Entry 5L61 (X-ray diffraction, 2.80 A resolution); this record covers chains C and D of the 28 polymer chains in the assembly.

Chain C:
Protein: Proteasome subunit alpha type-4
Source organism: Saccharomyces cerevisiae (strain ATCC 204508 / S288c)
Notes: EC 3.4.25.1
Reference sequence: P40303 (PSA4_YEAST); residues -1 to 252 here correspond to UniProt positions 1-254 (UniProt number = residue number + 2)
Sequence (254 residues; numbered -1 to 252; the number before each row is that of its first residue; numbers below 1 keep their minus sign (Met-1 is residue -1)):
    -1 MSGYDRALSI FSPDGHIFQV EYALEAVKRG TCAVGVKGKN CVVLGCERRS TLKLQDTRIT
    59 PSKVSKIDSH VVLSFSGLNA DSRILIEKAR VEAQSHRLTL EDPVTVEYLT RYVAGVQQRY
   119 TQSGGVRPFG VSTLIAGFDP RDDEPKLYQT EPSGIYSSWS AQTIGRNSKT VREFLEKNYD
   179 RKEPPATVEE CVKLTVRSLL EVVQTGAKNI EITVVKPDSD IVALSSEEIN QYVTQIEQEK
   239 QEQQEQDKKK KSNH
Unresolved in the structure: -1 to 0, 241-252
UniProt features mapped onto this chain:
  - modified residue: Thr58 (Phosphothreonine)

Chain D:
Protein: Proteasome subunit alpha type-5
Source organism: Saccharomyces cerevisiae (strain ATCC 204508 / S288c)
Notes: EC 3.4.25.1
Reference sequence: P32379 (PSA5_YEAST); residues -7 to 252 here correspond to UniProt positions 1-260 (UniProt number = residue number + 8)
Sequence (260 residues; numbered -7 to 252; the number before each row is that of its first residue; numbers below 1 keep their minus sign (Met-7 is residue -7)):
    -7 MFLTRSEYDR GVSTFSPEGR LFQVEYSLEA IKLGSTAIGI ATKEGVVLGV EKRATSPLLE
    53 SDSIEKIVEI DRHIGCAMSG LTADARSMIE HARTAAVTHN LYYDEDINVE SLTQSVCDLA
   113 LRFGEGASGE ERLMSRPFGV ALLIAGHDAD DGYQLFHAEP SGTFYRYNAK AIGSGSEGAQ
   173 AELLNEWHSS LTLKEAELLV LKILKQVMEE KLDENNAQLS CITKQDGFKI YDNEKTAELI
   233 KELKEKEAAE SPEEADVEMS
Unresolved in the structure: -7 to 0, 118-124, 243-252

Interface between chain C and chain D:
Residue-residue contacts - 62 pairs, chain C then chain D:
  Asp3(C) - Glu117(D)
  Arg4(C) - Glu117(D)
  Ala5(C) - Val4(D)  hydrophobic
  Ala5(C) - Glu117(D)
  Ala5(C) - Ser127(D)
  Ser7(C) - Ser127(D)
  Ser7(C) - Arg128(D)
  Ile8(C) - Gln15(D)
  Phe9(C) - Gln15(D)
  Phe9(C) - Tyr18(D)  hydrophobic
  Phe9(C) - Ser19(D)
  Phe9(C) - Leu73(D)  hydrophobic
  Phe9(C) - Arg128(D)
  Phe9(C) - Pro129(D)
  Phe9(C) - Gly131(D)
  Ser10(C) - Tyr18(D)
  Pro11(C) - Tyr18(D)  hydrophobic
  Pro11(C) - Glu21(D)
  Asp12(C) - Glu21(D)
  Gly13(C) - Tyr18(D)
  Gly13(C) - Glu21(D)
  Gly13(C) - Ala22(D)
  His14(C) - Leu25(D)
  Ile15(C) - Leu73(D)  hydrophobic
  Ile15(C) - Arg128(D)
  Lys35(C) - Glu52(D)  salt bridge
  Gln116(C) - Ala75(D)
  Gln116(C) - Asp76(D)
  Gln116(C) - Arg128(D)
  Thr119(C) - Arg128(D)  hydrogen bond (backbone-side chain)
  Gln120(C) - Met126(D)
  Gln120(C) - Ser127(D)  hydrogen bond (backbone-backbone)
  Gln120(C) - Arg128(D)
  Gln120(C) - Phe130(D)
  Ser121(C) - Ser127(D)
  Gly122(C) - Ser127(D)
  Ser151(C) - Ala75(D)
  Gly152(C) - Ala75(D)
  Ile153(C) - Thr74(D)
  Ile153(C) - Ala75(D)
  Ser155(C) - Leu51(D)
  Ser155(C) - Ser55(D)
  Ser156(C) - Leu51(D)
  Ser156(C) - Glu52(D)  hydrogen bond (backbone-backbone)
  Ser156(C) - Ser55(D)  hydrogen bond (backbone-side chain)
  Trp157(C) - Thr47(D)
  Trp157(C) - Ser48(D)
  Trp157(C) - Leu50(D)
  Trp157(C) - Leu51(D)
  Trp157(C) - Glu52(D)
  Ser158(C) - Leu50(D)  hydrogen bond (backbone-backbone)
  Ser158(C) - Glu52(D)  hydrogen bond
  Ala159(C) - Leu50(D)
  Leu173(C) - Leu50(D)  hydrophobic
  Glu174(C) - Ser48(D)  hydrogen bond
  Glu174(C) - Pro49(D)
  Glu174(C) - Leu50(D)
  Tyr177(C) - Leu50(D)  hydrophobic
  Arg179(C) - Pro49(D)  hydrogen bond (side chain-backbone)
  Arg179(C) - Leu50(D)  hydrogen bond (side chain-backbone)
  Arg179(C) - Leu51(D)  hydrogen bond (side chain-backbone)
  Arg179(C) - Glu52(D)
Other interface residues (no listed pair), chain C (31 interface residues in all): Arg170
Other interface residues (no listed pair), chain D (27 interface residues in all): Asp1, Ser79

Overview:
The interface between chain C and chain D involves 31 residues on one side and 27 on the other, with 10
hydrogen bonds and 1 salt bridge. Polar contacts include Lys35(C)-Glu52(D), Thr119(C)-Arg128(D) and
Ser156(C)-Ser55(D).
Chain C is Proteasome subunit alpha type-4 and chain D is Proteasome subunit alpha type-5, both from
Saccharomyces cerevisiae (strain ATCC 204508 / S288c); the structure, Yeast 20S proteasome with human beta5c
(1-138) and human beta6 (99-132) in complex with epoxyketone inhibitor ..., was determined by X-ray
diffraction (same publication as 5L52, 5L54, 5L55, 5L5A, 5L5B, 5L5D and 30 further entries).
